6FMU - chain A; structure by X-ray diffraction, 1.80 A resolution.

Chain A:
Molecule: Thioredoxin glutathione reductase
Organism: Schistosoma mansoni
Notes: EC 1.8.1.9
UniProt: G4V8J4 (G4V8J4_SCHMA); residue numbers follow UniProt; this construct covers 1-598
Amino-acid sequence (598 residues; each row starts with the number of its first residue):
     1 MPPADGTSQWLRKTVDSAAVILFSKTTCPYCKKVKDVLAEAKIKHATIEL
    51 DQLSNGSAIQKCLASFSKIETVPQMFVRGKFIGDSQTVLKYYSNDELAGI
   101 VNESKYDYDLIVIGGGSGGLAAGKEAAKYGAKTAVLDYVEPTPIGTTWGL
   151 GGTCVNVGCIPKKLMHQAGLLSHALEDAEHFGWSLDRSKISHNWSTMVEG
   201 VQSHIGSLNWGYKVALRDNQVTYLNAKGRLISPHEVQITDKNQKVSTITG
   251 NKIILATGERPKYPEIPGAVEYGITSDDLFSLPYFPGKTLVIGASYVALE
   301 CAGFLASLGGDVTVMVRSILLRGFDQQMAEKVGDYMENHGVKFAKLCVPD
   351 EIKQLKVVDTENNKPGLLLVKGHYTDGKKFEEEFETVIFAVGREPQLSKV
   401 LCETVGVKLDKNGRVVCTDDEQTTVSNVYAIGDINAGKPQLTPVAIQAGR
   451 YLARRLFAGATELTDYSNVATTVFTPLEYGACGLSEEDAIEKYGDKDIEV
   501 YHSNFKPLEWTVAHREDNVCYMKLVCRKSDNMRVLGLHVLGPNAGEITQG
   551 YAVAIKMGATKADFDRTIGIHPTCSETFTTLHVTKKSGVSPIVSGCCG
Unresolved in the structure: 1-5, 594-598
Cystine bridges: Cys154-Cys159
Sequence notes: engineered mutation Cys597 (Sec in G4V8J4)
Small-molecule neighbours:
  - DVK (2-[4-(4-azanylbutyl)piperazin-1-yl]ethanol): Arg322, Gly323, Phe324, Thr471, Ala481, Gly483, Leu484, Ser485, His538
  - FAD (flavin-adenine dinucleotide): Ile113, Gly114, Gly115, Gly116, Ser117, Gly118, Gly119, Leu136, Asp137, Tyr138, Val139, Gly152, Thr153, Cys154, Val157, Gly158, Cys159, Lys162, Ala226, Lys227, Gly228, Ala256, Thr257, Gly258, Glu259, Ser276, Phe280, Tyr296, Val297, Arg393, Lys399, Val400, Ile431, Gly432, Asp433, Gln440, Leu441, Thr442, Pro443, Ala445, Phe474, His571, Pro572
What the authors report for this chain:
  - binding site for DVK: Gly323, Phe324, Tyr479, Gly483
  - catalytic residues: Cys28, Cys31, Cys154, Cys159 (citing earlier work)
  - specificity-determining residues: Pro439 (proposed by the authors, not directly observed)

Summary:
Bound to chain A: flavin-adenine dinucleotide and compound DVK. The paper reports catalytic residues Cys28,
Cys31 and Cys154 among others; a binding site for DVK at Gly323, Phe324 and Tyr479 among others.
Chain A is Thioredoxin glutathione reductase (Schistosoma mansoni); the structure, Thioredoxin glutathione
reductase from Schistosome mansoni in complex with 2-[4-(4-amino-butyl)-piperazin-1-yl]-ethanol, was
determined by X-ray diffraction together with 6FMZ, 6FP4 and 6FTC from the same study.
